Entry 3KFD (X-ray diffraction, 3.00 A resolution); this record covers chains A and B of the 6 polymer chains in the assembly.

# Chain A (and B)
Protein: Transforming growth factor beta-1
Source organism: Homo sapiens
Notes: chain B of this document is another copy of the same molecule, construct and numbering; everything in this record applies to it too
UniProt: P01137 (TGFB1_HUMAN); residues 1-112 here correspond to UniProt positions 279-390 (UniProt number = residue number + 278)
Chain sequence (112 residues; each row starts with the number of its first residue):
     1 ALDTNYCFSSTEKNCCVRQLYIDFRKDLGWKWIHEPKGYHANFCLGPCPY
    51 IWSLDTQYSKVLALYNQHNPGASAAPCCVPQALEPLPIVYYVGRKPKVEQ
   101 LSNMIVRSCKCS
Disulfides: Cys7-Cys16, Cys15-Cys78, Cys44-Cys109, Cys48-Cys111
What the authors report for this chain:
  - specificity-determining residues: Ile51, Gln67 (proposed by the authors, not directly observed)

# Chain A / chain B interface
Disulfides between the chains: Cys77(A)-Cys77(B)
Residue-residue contacts (67):
  Leu20(A) - Tyr65(B)
  Ile22(A) - Val61(B)  hydrophobic
  Lys26(A) - His68(B)
  Asp27(A) - Leu64(B)
  Asp27(A) - Tyr65(B)
  Asp27(A) - His68(B)  hydrogen bond (backbone-side chain)
  Asp27(A) - Asn69(B)
  Leu28(A) - Val61(B)
  Leu28(A) - Leu64(B)  hydrophobic
  Leu28(A) - Tyr65(B)
  Leu28(A) - His68(B)
  Gly29(A) - His68(B)
  Trp30(A) - Val61(B)  hydrophobic
  Trp30(A) - Leu64(B)
  Tyr39(A) - Val61(B)
  Asn42(A) - Tyr58(B)  hydrogen bond (backbone-side chain)
  Phe43(A) - Tyr58(B)
  Phe43(A) - Ser73(B)
  Phe43(A) - Ala74(B)  hydrophobic
  Leu45(A) - Ser73(B)
  Thr56(A) - Leu83(B)
  Gln57(A) - Leu101(B)
  Gln57(A) - Ser102(B)
  Gln57(A) - Asn103(B)
  Gln57(A) - Met104(B)
  Tyr58(A) - Ala41(B)  hydrophobic
  Tyr58(A) - Asn42(B)  hydrogen bond (side chain-backbone)
  Tyr58(A) - Phe43(B)
  Tyr58(A) - Leu83(B)  hydrophobic
  Tyr58(A) - Asn103(B)  hydrogen bond (backbone-backbone)
  Tyr58(A) - Met104(B)
  Tyr58(A) - Val106(B)
  Val61(A) - Ile22(B)  hydrophobic
  Val61(A) - Leu28(B)
  Val61(A) - Trp30(B)  hydrophobic
  Val61(A) - Tyr39(B)
  Val61(A) - Met104(B)  hydrophobic
  Leu64(A) - Asp27(B)
  Leu64(A) - Leu28(B)  hydrophobic
  Leu64(A) - Trp30(B)  hydrophobic
  Tyr65(A) - Leu20(B)
  Tyr65(A) - Asp27(B)
  Tyr65(A) - Leu28(B)
  His68(A) - Asp27(B)  hydrogen bond (side chain-backbone)
  His68(A) - Leu28(B)
  Asn69(A) - Asp27(B)
  Ser73(A) - Phe43(B)
  Ser73(A) - Leu45(B)
  Ala74(A) - Phe43(B)  hydrophobic
  Cys77(A) - Cys77(B)  disulfide
  Cys77(A) - Val79(B)  hydrophobic
  Val79(A) - Cys77(B)  hydrophobic
  Val79(A) - Val79(B)  hydrophobic
  Val79(A) - Ser112(B)
  Pro80(A) - Ser112(B)
  Leu83(A) - Thr56(B)
  Leu83(A) - Tyr58(B)  hydrophobic
  Leu101(A) - Gln57(B)
  Ser102(A) - Gln57(B)  hydrogen bond (backbone-side chain)
  Asn103(A) - Thr56(B)  hydrogen bond
  Asn103(A) - Gln57(B)
  Asn103(A) - Tyr58(B)  hydrogen bond (backbone-backbone)
  Met104(A) - Gln57(B)
  Met104(A) - Tyr58(B)
  Met104(A) - Val61(B)  hydrophobic
  Ser112(A) - Val79(B)
  Ser112(A) - Pro80(B)
Other interface residues (no listed pair), chain A (34 interface residues in all): Tyr21, Ala41, Leu62, Val106
Other interface residues (no listed pair), chain B (35 interface residues in all): Tyr21, Lys26, Gly29, Cys44, Leu62

# Overview
34 residues of chain A face 35 of chain B across their interface; the contacts include 1 disulfide bond and 8
hydrogen bonds. Polar contacts include Asp27(A)-His68(B), Asn42(A)-Tyr58(B) and Ser102(A)-Gln57(B). The paper
reports specificity determinants Ile51(A) and Gln67(A).
Both chains are Transforming growth factor beta-1 (Homo sapiens). Entry 3KFD (Ternary complex of TGF-b1
reveals isoform-specific ligand recognition and receptor recruitment in the superfamily) was determined by
X-ray diffraction.
